Entry 5M1S (electron microscopy, 6.70 A resolution (low resolution: residue-level contacts below are approximate; hydrogen-bond / salt-bridge calls are withheld)); this record covers chains A and C of the 7 polymer chains in the assembly.

# Chain A
Molecule: DNA polymerase III subunit alpha
Source organism: Escherichia coli K12
Notes: EC 2.7.7.7
UniProtKB: P10443 (DPO3A_ECOLI); numbering as in UniProt (aligned over 1-927)
Chain sequence (927 residues; numbered 1 to 927; the number before each row is that of its first residue):
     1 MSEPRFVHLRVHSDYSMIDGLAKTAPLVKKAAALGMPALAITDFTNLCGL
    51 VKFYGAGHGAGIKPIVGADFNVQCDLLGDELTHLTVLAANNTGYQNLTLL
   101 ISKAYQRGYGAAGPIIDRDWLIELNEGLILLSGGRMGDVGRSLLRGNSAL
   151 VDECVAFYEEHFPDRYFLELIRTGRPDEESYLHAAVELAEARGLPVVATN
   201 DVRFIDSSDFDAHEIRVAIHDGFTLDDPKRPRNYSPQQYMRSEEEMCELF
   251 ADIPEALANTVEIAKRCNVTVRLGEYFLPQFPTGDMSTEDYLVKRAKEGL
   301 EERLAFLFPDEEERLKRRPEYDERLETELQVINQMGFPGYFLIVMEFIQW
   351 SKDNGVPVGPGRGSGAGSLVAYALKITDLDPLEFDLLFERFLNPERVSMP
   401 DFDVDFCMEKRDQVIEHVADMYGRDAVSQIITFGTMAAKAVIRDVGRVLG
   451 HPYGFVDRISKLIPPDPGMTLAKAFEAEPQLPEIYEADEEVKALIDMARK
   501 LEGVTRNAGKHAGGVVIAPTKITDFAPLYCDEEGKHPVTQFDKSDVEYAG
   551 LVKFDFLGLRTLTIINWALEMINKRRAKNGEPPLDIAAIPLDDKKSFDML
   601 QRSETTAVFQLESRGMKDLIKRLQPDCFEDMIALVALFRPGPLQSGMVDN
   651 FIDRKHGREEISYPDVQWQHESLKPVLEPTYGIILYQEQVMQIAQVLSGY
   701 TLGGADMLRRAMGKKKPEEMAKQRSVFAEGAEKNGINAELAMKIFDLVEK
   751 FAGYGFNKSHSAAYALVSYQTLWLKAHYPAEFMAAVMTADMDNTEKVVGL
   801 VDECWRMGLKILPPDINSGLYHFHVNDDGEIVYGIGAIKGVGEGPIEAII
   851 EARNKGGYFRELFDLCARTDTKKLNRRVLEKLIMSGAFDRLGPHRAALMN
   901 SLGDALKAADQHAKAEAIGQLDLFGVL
Sequence notes: engineered mutation L921 (Ala in P10443), L923 (Met in P10443)
Swiss-Prot annotation at these positions:
  - mutagenesis: Q920 to F924 (Loss of interaction with beta sliding clamp (dnaN))

# Chain C
Molecule: DNA polymerase III subunit beta
Source organism: Escherichia coli K12
Notes: EC 2.7.7.7
UniProtKB: P0A988 (DPO3B_ECOLI); residues 1-366 here = UniProt positions 1-366
Chain sequence (366 residues; row label = number of the first residue in the row):
     1 MKFTVEREHLLKPLQQVSGPLGGRPTLPILGNLLLQVADGTLSLTGTDLE
    51 MEMVARVALVQPHEPGATTVPARKFFDICRGLPEGAEIAVQLEGERMLVR
   101 SGRSRFSLSTLPAADFPNLDDWQSEVEFTLPQATMKRLIEATQFSMAHQD
   151 VRYYLNGMLFETEGEELRTVATDGHRLAVCSMPIGQSLPSHSVIVPRKGV
   201 IELMRMLDGGDNPLRVQIGSNNIRAHVGDFIFTSKLVDGRFPDYRRVLPK
   251 NPDKHLEAGCDLLKQAFARAAILSNEKFRGVRLYVSENQLKITANNPEQE
   301 EAEEILDVTYSGAEMEIGFNVSYVLDVLNALKCENVRMMLTDSVSSVQIE
   351 DAASQSAAYVVMPMRL
Swiss-Prot annotation at these positions:
  - binding site (DNA): R24, R73, Q149, Y153, Y154
  - mutagenesis: R24 (R24A: Mild defect in DNA replication, impaired loading of clamp on DNA, polymerase speed is wild-type. More severe replication defect and very poor clamp loading; when associated with A-149), G66 (G66E: In dnaN159; a temperature- and UV-sensitive mutation, displays altered DNA polymerase usage, chronically induced SOS response; when associated with A-174), A133 (A133T: Reduction of synthesis of beta*, probably due to mutation of its promoter), M135 (M135L: 3-fold reduction of synthesis of beta*, probably due to loss of its start codon), M146 (M146L: No effect on synthesis of beta*), Q149 (Q149A: Mild defect in DNA replication, impaired loading of clamp on DNA, polymerase speed is wild-type. More severe replication defect and very poor clamp loading; when associated with A-24), Y153 to Y154 (Very poor loading of clamp on DNA, polymerase speed is wild-type), G174 (G174A: In dnaN159; a temperature- and UV-sensitive mutation, displays altered DNA polymerase usage, chronically induced SOS response; when associated with A-66), Q265 to L366 (In dnaN806; temperature sensitive), I272 to L273 (Monomeric in solution, binds very tightly to subunit delta (holA). The monomer binds tightly to linear and circular DNA. Cannot bind both Pol III and IV simultaneously)

# Interface between chain A and chain C
Residue-residue contacts - 34 pairs, chain A then chain C:
  D904(A) - V151(C)
  K907(A) - Q149(C)
  K907(A) - V151(C)
  Q911(A) - Q149(C)
  Q911(A) - D150(C)
  Q911(A) - V151(C)
  Q911(A) - R152(C)
  A915(A) - H175(C)
  I918(A) - K277(C)
  I918(A) - F278(C)
  I918(A) - M364(C)
  G919(A) - M364(C)
  G919(A) - R365(C)
  Q920(A) - H175(C)
  Q920(A) - G318(C)
  Q920(A) - F319(C)
  Q920(A) - M362(C)
  Q920(A) - P363(C)
  Q920(A) - M364(C)
  L921(A) - G174(C)
  L921(A) - H175(C)
  L921(A) - M362(C)
  L921(A) - P363(C)
  L921(A) - R365(C)
  D922(A) - G174(C)
  D922(A) - H175(C)
  D922(A) - M362(C)
  L923(A) - G174(C)
  L923(A) - V247(C)
  L923(A) - S346(C)
  L923(A) - M362(C)
  F924(A) - L155(C)
  F924(A) - D173(C)
  F924(A) - G174(C)
Also at the interface, not in a pair above, chain C (20 interface residues in all): N320, V360
The authors on this interface:
  - interface residues, chain A: Q920(A)

# Overview
11 residues of chain A face 20 of chain C across their interface. UniProt lists 3 mutagenesis sites on chain
A; 5 DNA-binding residues and 13 mutagenesis sites on chain C. From the paper: the interface residue Q920(A).
Chain A is DNA polymerase III subunit alpha and chain C is DNA polymerase III subunit beta, both from
Escherichia coli K12; the structure, Cryo-EM structure of the E. coli replicative DNA
polymerase-clamp-exonuclase-theta complex bound to DNA in the editing ..., was determined by electron
microscopy.
